PDB entry 6UM5 | electron microscopy, 4.20 A resolution (low resolution: residue-level contacts below are approximate; hydrogen-bond / salt-bridge calls are withheld) | chains A and B of the 12 polymer chains in the assembly

# Chain A
Molecule: CH848 10.17 DT gp120
Source organism: Human immunodeficiency virus 1
UniProt: A0A1W6IPB2 (A0A1W6IPB2_9HIV1); the construct lacks a stretch of the UniProt sequence and is renumbered around it, so the offset changes along the chain: 34-139 = UniProt 30-135; 148-309 = UniProt 136-297; 312-321 = UniProt 298-307; 322-358 = UniProt 309-345; 3 more segments
Chain sequence (462 residues; each row starts with the number of its first residue; note: 13 numbers in that range are skipped by the numbering (no residue carries them; nothing is unmodelled there)):
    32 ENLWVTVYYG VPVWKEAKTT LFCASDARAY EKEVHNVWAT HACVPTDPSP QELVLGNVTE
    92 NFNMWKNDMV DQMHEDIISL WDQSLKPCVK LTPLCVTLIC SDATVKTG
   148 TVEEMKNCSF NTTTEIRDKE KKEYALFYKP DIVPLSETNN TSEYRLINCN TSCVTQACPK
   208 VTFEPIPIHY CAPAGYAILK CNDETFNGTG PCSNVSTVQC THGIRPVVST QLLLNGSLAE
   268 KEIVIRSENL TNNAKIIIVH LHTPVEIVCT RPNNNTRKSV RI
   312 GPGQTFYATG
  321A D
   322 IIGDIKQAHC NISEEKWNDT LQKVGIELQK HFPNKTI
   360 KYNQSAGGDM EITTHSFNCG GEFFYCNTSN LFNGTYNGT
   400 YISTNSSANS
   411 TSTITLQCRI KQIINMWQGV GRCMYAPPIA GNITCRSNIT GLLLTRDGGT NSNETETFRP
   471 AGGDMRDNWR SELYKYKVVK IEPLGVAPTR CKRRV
Sequence notes: expression tag (32-33); conflict Asp133 (Asn129 in A0A1W6IPB2), Thr138 (Asn134 in A0A1W6IPB2), Cys200 (Ala188 in A0A1W6IPB2), Cys433 (Ala417 in A0A1W6IPB2), Lys490 (Glu474 in A0A1W6IPB2), Glu492 (Gln476 in A0A1W6IPB2), Val496 (Ile480 in A0A1W6IPB2), Arg500 (Gly484 in A0A1W6IPB2), Cys501 (Ala485 in A0A1W6IPB2)
Disulfide bonds: Cys54-Cys74, Cys119-Cys205, Cys126-Cys196, Cys131-Cys155, Cys200-Cys433, Cys218-Cys247, Cys228-Cys239, Cys296-Cys331, Cys378-Cys445, Cys385-Cys418
Glycans and other covalent adducts: N-acetylglucosamine (NAG) linked to Asn88, Asn154, Asn158, Asn197, Asn234, Asn241, Asn262, Asn276, Asn339, Asn362, Asn386, Asn392, Asn442, Asn448; glycan linked to Asn300, Asn332

# Chain B
Molecule: Envelope glycoprotein gp160
Source organism: Human immunodeficiency virus 1
UniProt: Q2N0S7 (Q2N0S7_9HIV1); residues 512-664 here correspond to UniProt positions 509-661 (UniProt number = residue number - 3)
Chain sequence (153 residues; each row starts with the number of its first residue):
   512 AVGIGAVFLG FLGAAGSTMG AASMTLTVQA RNLLSGIVQQ QSNLLRAIEA QQHLLKLTVW
   572 GIKQLQARVL AVERYLRDQQ LLGIWGCSGK LICCTNVPWN SSWSNRNLSE IWDNMTWLQW
   632 DKEISNYTQI IYGLLEESQN QQEKNEQDLL ALD
Unresolved in the structure: 547-568
Sequence notes: conflict Cys605 (Thr602 in Q2N0S7)
Disulfide bonds: Cys598-Cys604

# Interface between chain A and chain B
Contacting residue pairs (65):
  Leu34(A) - Pro609(B)
  Leu34(A) - Trp610(B)
  Leu34(A) - Leu619(B)
  Trp35(A) - Asn607(B)
  Trp35(A) - Val608(B)
  Trp35(A) - Pro609(B)
  Trp35(A) - Trp610(B)
  Val36(A) - Thr606(B)
  Val36(A) - Val608(B)
  Val36(A) - Trp610(B)
  Thr37(A) - Ile603(B)
  Thr37(A) - Cys604(B)
  Thr37(A) - Cys605(B)
  Val38(A) - Trp596(B)
  Val38(A) - Ile603(B)
  Val38(A) - Cys604(B)
  Tyr39(A) - Leu602(B)
  Tyr39(A) - Ile603(B)
  Tyr39(A) - Trp623(B)
  Tyr39(A) - Trp628(B)
  Tyr40(A) - Leu537(B)
  Tyr40(A) - Leu544(B)
  Tyr40(A) - Lys601(B)
  Tyr40(A) - Leu602(B)
  Gly41(A) - Phe522(B)
  Gly41(A) - Leu537(B)
  Gly41(A) - Gln540(B)
  Val42(A) - Trp628(B)
  Pro43(A) - Phe522(B)
  Pro43(A) - Trp628(B)
  Val44(A) - Trp628(B)
  Val44(A) - Asp632(B)
  Trp45(A) - Leu523(B)
  Lys46(A) - Asp632(B)
  Phe53(A) - Gln575(B)
  Phe53(A) - Ala578(B)
  Cys54(A) - Trp571(B)
  Ala73(A) - Trp571(B)
  Cys74(A) - Trp571(B)
  Leu86(A) - Leu523(B)
  Asn88(A) - Gly527(B)
  Gln114(A) - Thr569(B)
  Gln114(A) - Val570(B)
  Ala221(A) - Asn543(B)
  Ala221(A) - Leu544(B)
  Tyr223(A) - Leu581(B)
  Ala224(A) - Leu523(B)
  Thr244(A) - Leu523(B)
  Gln246(A) - Phe519(B)
  Ile491(A) - Arg585(B)
  Pro493(A) - Asp589(B)
  Leu494(A) - Tyr643(B)
  Val496(A) - Trp631(B)
  Ala497(A) - Trp610(B)
  Ala497(A) - Trp623(B)
  Ala497(A) - Trp631(B)
  Pro498(A) - Trp610(B)
  Pro498(A) - Leu619(B)
  Pro498(A) - Trp631(B)
  Cys501(A) - Cys605(B)  disulfide
  Lys502(A) - Thr606(B)
  Arg503(A) - Gly597(B)
  Arg503(A) - Cys598(B)
  Arg503(A) - Cys605(B)
  Arg503(A) - Thr606(B)
Interface residues without a listed pair, chain A (42 interface residues in all): Leu84, Gly87, Val89, Leu111, Pro220, Gly222, Thr499, Arg500
Interface residues without a listed pair, chain B (47 interface residues in all): Leu520, Gly524, Ala526, Ala541, Leu545, Ala582, Tyr586, Ile635, Ile642, Leu646, Gln650, Gln653
Inter-chain disulfides: Cys501(A)-Cys605(B)

# In short
42 residues of chain A and 47 residues of chain B are in contact; the contacts include 1 disulfide bond.
Covalently linked N-acetylglucosamine: at Asn88(A), Asn154(A), Asn158(A), Asn197(A), Asn234(A) and Asn241(A)
and 8 more.
Chain A is CH848 10.17 DT gp120 and chain B is Envelope glycoprotein gp160, both from Human immunodeficiency
virus 1; the structure, Cryo-EM structure of HIV-1 neutralizing antibody DH270 UCA3 in complex with CH848
10.17DT Env, was determined by electron microscopy together with 6UM6 and 6UM7 from the same study.
